PDB entry 5X5W | X-ray diffraction, 2.70 A resolution | chains A and B

[Chain A]
Protein: GD
Source organism: Suid herpesvirus 1
Reference sequence: G3G933 (G3G933_9ALPH); residues 1-402 here = UniProt positions 1-402
Amino-acid sequence (402 residues; row label = number of the first residue in the row):
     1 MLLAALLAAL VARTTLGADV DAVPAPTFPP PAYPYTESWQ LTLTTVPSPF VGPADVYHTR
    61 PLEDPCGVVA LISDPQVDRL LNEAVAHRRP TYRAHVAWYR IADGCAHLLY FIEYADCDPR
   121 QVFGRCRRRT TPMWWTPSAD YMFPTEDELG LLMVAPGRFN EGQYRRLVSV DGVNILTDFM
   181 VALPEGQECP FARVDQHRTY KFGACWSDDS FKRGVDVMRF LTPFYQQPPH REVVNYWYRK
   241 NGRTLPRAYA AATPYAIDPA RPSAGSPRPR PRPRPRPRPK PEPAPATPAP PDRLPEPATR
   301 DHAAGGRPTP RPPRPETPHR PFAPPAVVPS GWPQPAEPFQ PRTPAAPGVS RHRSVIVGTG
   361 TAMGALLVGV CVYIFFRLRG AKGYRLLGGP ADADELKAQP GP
Not modelled in the structure: 1-25, 259-402
Disulfide bonds: Cys-66/Cys-189, Cys-105/Cys-205, Cys-117/Cys-126

[Chain B]
Protein: Nectin-1
Source organism: Sus scrofa
Reference sequence: Q9GL76 (NECT1_PIG); residues 1-107 here correspond to UniProt positions 37-143 (UniProt number = residue number + 36)
Amino-acid sequence (107 residues; row label = number of the first residue in the row):
     1 DSMYGFIGTD VVLHCSFANP LPGVKITQVT WQKATNGSKQ NVAIYNPAMG VSVLAPYRER
    61 VEFLRPSFTD GTIRLSRLEL EDEGVYICEF ATFPAGNRES QLNLTVM
UniProt features mapped onto this chain:
  - glycosylation (N-linked (GlcNAc...) asparagine): Asn-36, Asn-103
Disulfide bonds: Cys-15/Cys-88

[How chain A and chain B interact]
Pairs across the interface (48; chain A residue first):
  Pro-26(A) with Phe-93(B)
  Thr-27(A) with Phe-93(B)
  Phe-28(A) with Lys-25(B); Phe-93(B), hydrophobic
  Pro-29(A) with Phe-93(B)
  Glu-37(A) with Met-49(B)
  Ser-38(A) with Met-49(B)
  Trp-39(A) with Gln-28(B); Ile-44(B); Asn-46(B); Met-49(B); Gly-50(B); Ser-52(B)
  Thr-131(A) with Met-49(B)
  Trp-135(A) with Ser-38(B)
  Thr-136(A) with Glu-89(B), hydrogen bond; Asn-97(B)
  Gln-196(A) with Glu-99(B)
  Thr-199(A) with Gly-37(B)
  Tyr-200(A) with Gly-37(B); Ser-38(B); Lys-39(B); Ile-87(B)
  Gly-203(A) with Ser-38(B)
  Ala-204(A) with Ser-38(B)
  Met-218(A) with Asn-41(B), hydrogen bond (backbone-side chain); Ile-44(B), hydrophobic; Leu-54(B)
  Arg-219(A) with Gln-40(B), hydrogen bond; Asn-41(B), hydrogen bond (backbone-backbone); Leu-54(B); Ala-55(B), hydrogen bond (side chain-backbone)
  Phe-220(A) with Gln-40(B)
  Leu-221(A) with Asn-41(B), hydrogen bond (backbone-side chain)
  Thr-222(A) with Gln-32(B); Asn-41(B)
  Pro-223(A) with Gln-28(B), hydrogen bond (backbone-side chain)
  Phe-224(A) with Asn-97(B)
  Tyr-225(A) with Thr-27(B), hydrogen bond; Ala-91(B), hydrogen bond (side chain-backbone); Thr-92(B), hydrogen bond (side chain-backbone); Phe-93(B), hydrogen bond (side chain-backbone)
  Pro-229(A) with Phe-93(B)
  Glu-232(A) with Phe-93(B)
  Val-233(A) with Phe-93(B), hydrophobic; Pro-94(B); Gly-96(B)
  Tyr-236(A) with Pro-94(B)
Other interface residues (no listed pair), chain A (29 interface residues in all): Asp-140, Asp-216
Other interface residues (no listed pair), chain B (31 interface residues in all): Thr-30, Ala-34, Tyr-45, Val-51, Pro-56, Gln-101

[Overview]
29 residues of chain A face 31 of chain B across their interface; the contacts include 11 hydrogen bonds.
Polar contacts include Thr-136(A)/Glu-89(B), Met-218(A)/Asn-41(B) and Arg-219(A)/Gln-40(B).
Chain A is GD (Suid herpesvirus 1) and chain B is Nectin-1 (Sus scrofa); the structure, Crystal structure of
pseudorabies virus glycoprotein D, was determined by X-ray diffraction.
